PDB entry 4ZH4 | X-ray diffraction, 3.99 A resolution | chains C and F of the 6 polymer chains in the assembly

== Chain C ==
Protein: DNA-directed RNA polymerase subunit beta
Source organism: Escherichia coli (strain K12)
Notes: EC 2.7.7.6
UniProtKB: P0A8V2 (RPOB_ECOLI); residue numbers follow UniProt; this construct covers 1-1342
Sequence (1342 residues; numbered 1 to 1342; the number before each row is that of its first residue):
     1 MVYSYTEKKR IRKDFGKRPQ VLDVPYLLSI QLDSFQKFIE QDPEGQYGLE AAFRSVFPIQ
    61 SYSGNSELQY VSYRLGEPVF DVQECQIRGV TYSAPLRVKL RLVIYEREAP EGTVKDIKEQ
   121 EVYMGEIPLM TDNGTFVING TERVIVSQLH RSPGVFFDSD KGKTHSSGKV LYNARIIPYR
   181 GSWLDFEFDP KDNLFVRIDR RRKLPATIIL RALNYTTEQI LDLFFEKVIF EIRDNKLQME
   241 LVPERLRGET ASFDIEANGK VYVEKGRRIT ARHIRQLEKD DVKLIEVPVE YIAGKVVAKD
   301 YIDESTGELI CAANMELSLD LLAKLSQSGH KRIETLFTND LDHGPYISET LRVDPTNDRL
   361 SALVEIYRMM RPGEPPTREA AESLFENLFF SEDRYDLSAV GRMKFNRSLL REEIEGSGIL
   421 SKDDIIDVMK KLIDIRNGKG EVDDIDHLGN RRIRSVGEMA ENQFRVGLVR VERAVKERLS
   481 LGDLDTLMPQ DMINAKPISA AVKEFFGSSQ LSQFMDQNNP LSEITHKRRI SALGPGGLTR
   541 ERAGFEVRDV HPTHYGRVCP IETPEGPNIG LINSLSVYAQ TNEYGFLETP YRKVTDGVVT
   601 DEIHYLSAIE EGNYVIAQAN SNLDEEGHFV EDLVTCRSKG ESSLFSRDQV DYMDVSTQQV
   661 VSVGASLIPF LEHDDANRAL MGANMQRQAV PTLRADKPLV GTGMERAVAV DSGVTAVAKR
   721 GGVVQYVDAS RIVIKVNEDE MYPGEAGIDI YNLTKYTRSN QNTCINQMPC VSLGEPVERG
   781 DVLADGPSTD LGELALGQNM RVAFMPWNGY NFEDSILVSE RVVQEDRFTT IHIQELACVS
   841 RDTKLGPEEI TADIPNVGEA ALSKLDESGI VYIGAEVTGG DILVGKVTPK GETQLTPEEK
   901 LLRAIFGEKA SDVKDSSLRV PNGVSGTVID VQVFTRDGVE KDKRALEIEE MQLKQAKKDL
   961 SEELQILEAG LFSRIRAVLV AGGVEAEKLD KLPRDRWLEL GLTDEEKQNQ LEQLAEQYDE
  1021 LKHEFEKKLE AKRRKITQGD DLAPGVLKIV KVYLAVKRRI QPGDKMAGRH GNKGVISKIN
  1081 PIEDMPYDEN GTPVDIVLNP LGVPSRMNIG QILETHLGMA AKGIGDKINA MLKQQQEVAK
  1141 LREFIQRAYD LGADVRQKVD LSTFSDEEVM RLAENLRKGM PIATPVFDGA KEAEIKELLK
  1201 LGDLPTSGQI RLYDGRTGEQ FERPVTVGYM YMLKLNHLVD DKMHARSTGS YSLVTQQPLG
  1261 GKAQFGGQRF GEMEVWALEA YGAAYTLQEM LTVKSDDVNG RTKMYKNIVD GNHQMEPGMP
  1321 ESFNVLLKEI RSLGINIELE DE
Not modelled in the structure: 1-2
Ligand contacts: CBRP18 (4OE; 5-(4-fluorophenyl)-4-[4-fluoro-3-(trifluoromethyl)phenyl]-1H-pyrazole): Val550, His551, Pro552, Tyr555, Arg637, Gly640, Glu641, Ser642
Swiss-Prot annotation at these positions:
  - modified residue (N6-acetyllysine): Lys1022, Lys1200
From the paper describing this entry:
  - binding site for CBRP18: Pro552, Tyr555, Arg637, Gly640, Ser642

== Chain F ==
Protein: RNA polymerase sigma factor RpoD
Source organism: Escherichia coli (strain K12)
UniProtKB: P00579 (RPOD_ECOLI); residues 1-613 here = UniProt positions 1-613
Sequence (613 residues; numbered 1 to 613; the number before each row is that of its first residue):
     1 MEQNPQSQLK LLVTRGKEQG YLTYAEVNDH LPEDIVDSDQ IEDIIQMIND MGIQVMEEAP
    61 DADDLMLAEN TADEDAAEAA AQVLSSVESE IGRTTDPVRM YMREMGTVEL LTREGEIDIA
   121 KRIEDGINQV QCSVAEYPEA ITYLLEQYDR VEAEEARLSD LITGFVDPNA EEDLAPTATH
   181 VGSELSQEDL DDDEDEDEED GDDDSADDDN SIDPELAREK FAELRAQYVV TRDTIKAKGR
   241 SHATAQEEIL KLSEVFKQFR LVPKQFDYLV NSMRVMMDRV RTQERLIMKL CVEQCKMPKK
   301 NFITLFTGNE TSDTWFNAAI AMNKPWSEKL HDVSEEVHRA LQKLQQIEEE TGLTIEQVKD
   361 INRRMSIGEA KARRAKKEMV EANLRLVISI AKKYTNRGLQ FLDLIQEGNI GLMKAVDKFE
   421 YRRGYKFSTY ATWWIRQAIT RSIADQARTI RIPVHMIETI NKLNRISRQM LQEMGREPTP
   481 EELAERMLMP EDKIRKVLKI AKEPISMETP IGDDEDSHLG DFIEDTTLEL PLDSATTESL
   541 RAATHDVLAG LTAREAKVLR MRFGIDMNTD YTLEEVGKQF DVTRERIRQI EAKALRKLRH
   601 PSRSEVLRSF LDD
Not modelled in the structure: 1-4, 57-69, 90-91, 168-212, 237-242, 613
Swiss-Prot annotation at these positions:
  - DNA-binding region: Leu573 to Ala592 (H-T-H motif)
  - region: Arg584 to Arg599 (Interaction with anti-sigma factors)
  - motif: Asp403 to Gln406 (Interaction with polymerase core subunit RpoC)
  - site: Arg562 (Interaction with anti-sigma factors)

== How chain C and chain F interact ==
Pairs across the interface - 53 pairs, chain C then chain F:
  Tyr123(C) - Gly475(F)
  Arg197(C) - Asp29(F)  salt bridge
  Arg202(C) - Glu33(F)
  Lys203(C) - Asp29(F)
  Gln490(C) - Gln472(F)  hydrogen bond
  Asn494(C) - Leu471(F)
  Ala495(C) - Leu471(F)  hydrophobic
  Asn856(C) - Asp612(F)  hydrogen bond (side chain-backbone)
  Pro897(C) - Phe563(F)
  Pro897(C) - Gly564(F)
  Pro897(C) - Ile565(F)
  Glu898(C) - Thr544(F)
  Glu898(C) - Ile565(F)
  Glu898(C) - Asp566(F)
  Lys900(C) - Phe563(F)
  Leu901(C) - Leu559(F)  hydrophobic
  Leu901(C) - Phe563(F)
  Leu901(C) - Ile565(F)  hydrophobic
  Ala904(C) - Phe563(F)  hydrophobic
  Ala904(C) - Leu595(F)
  Ile905(C) - Leu595(F)  hydrophobic
  Ile905(C) - Leu598(F)  hydrophobic
  Ile905(C) - Arg599(F)  hydrogen bond (backbone-side chain)
  Phe906(C) - Ser604(F)
  Phe906(C) - Leu607(F)  hydrophobic
  Phe906(C) - Leu611(F)  hydrophobic
  Glu908(C) - Leu611(F)
  Pro1044(C) - Lys499(F)  hydrogen bond (backbone-side chain)
  Pro1044(C) - Lys502(F)
  Gly1045(C) - Lys499(F)
  Thr1248(C) - Pro531(F)
  Thr1248(C) - Leu532(F)
  Ser1250(C) - Glu524(F)  hydrogen bond
  Ser1250(C) - Asp525(F)
  Tyr1251(C) - Glu524(F)
  Tyr1251(C) - Asp525(F)  hydrogen bond (backbone-backbone)
  Tyr1251(C) - Leu528(F)  hydrophobic
  Ser1252(C) - Ile523(F)
  Leu1253(C) - Ile523(F)  hydrogen bond (backbone-backbone)
  Leu1253(C) - Asp525(F)
  Gln1256(C) - Asp525(F)  hydrogen bond
  Gln1256(C) - Leu528(F)
  Leu1259(C) - Asp521(F)
  Leu1259(C) - Phe522(F)
  Leu1259(C) - Ile523(F)
  Leu1259(C) - Glu524(F)
  Gly1261(C) - Glu524(F)
  Arg1301(C) - Leu528(F)
  Tyr1305(C) - Pro531(F)  hydrophobic
  Tyr1305(C) - Leu532(F)
  Tyr1305(C) - Ala535(F)  hydrophobic
  Lys1306(C) - Ser534(F)
  Lys1306(C) - Glu538(F)  salt bridge
Interface residues without a listed pair, chain C (35 interface residues in all): Arg368, Pro372, Gln510, Leu902, Val1254, Asp1310
Interface residues without a listed pair, chain F (38 interface residues in all): Val36, Asp514, Gly520, Leu540, Leu548, Asp570, Arg608

== In short ==
35 residues of chain C face 38 of chain F across their interface, with 8 hydrogen bonds and 2 salt bridges.
Polar pairs include Arg197(C)-Asp29(F), Lys1306(C)-Glu538(F) and Gln490(C)-Gln472(F). Chain C binds CBRP18.
The paper reports a binding site for CBRP18 at Pro552(C), Tyr555(C) and Arg637(C) among others.
Chain C is DNA-directed RNA polymerase subunit beta and chain F is RNA polymerase sigma factor RpoD, both from
Escherichia coli (strain K12); the structure, Crystal structure of Escherichia coli RNA polymerase in complex
with CBRP18, was determined by X-ray diffraction (same publication as 4ZH2 and 4ZH3).
